7R2K - chains D and Y of the 24 polymer chains in the assembly; structure by electron microscopy, 3.30 A resolution.

[Chain D]
Molecule: 9-nt DNA strand
From: Escherichia coli
Sequence (9 nucleotides; numbered 42 to 50; the number before each row is that of its first residue):
    42 TACAAGGGA

[Chain Y]
Name: Cas8
From: Pyrococcus furiosus DSM 3638
Reference sequence: Q8U338 (Q8U338_PYRFU); aligned to UniProt positions 3-343 over residues 2-342 (the alignment contains insertions or deletions, so no single offset holds)
Sequence (341 residues; row label = number of the first residue in the row):
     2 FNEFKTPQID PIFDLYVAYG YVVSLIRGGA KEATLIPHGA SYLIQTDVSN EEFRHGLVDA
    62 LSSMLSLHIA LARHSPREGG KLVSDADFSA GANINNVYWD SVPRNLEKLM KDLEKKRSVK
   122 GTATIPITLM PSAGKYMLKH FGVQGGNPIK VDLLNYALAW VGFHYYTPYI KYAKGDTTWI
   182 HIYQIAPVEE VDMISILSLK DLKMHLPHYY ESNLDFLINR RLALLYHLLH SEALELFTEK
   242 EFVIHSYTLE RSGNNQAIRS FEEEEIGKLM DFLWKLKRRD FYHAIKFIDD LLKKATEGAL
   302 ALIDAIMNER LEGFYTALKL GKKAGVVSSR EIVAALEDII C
Unresolved in the structure: 74-81
Sequence notes: conflict Val24 (Glu25 in Q8U338), Ser64 (Glu65 in Q8U338), Leu110 (Val111 in Q8U338)

[Chain D / chain Y interface]
Pairs across the interface (18; chain D residue first):
  DA46(D) - Asn256(Y)  hydrogen bond to the phosphate
  DA46(D) - Arg260(Y)  hydrogen bond to the base
  DG47(D) - Asn255(Y)  hydrogen bond to the base
  DG47(D) - Asn256(Y)  sugar contact
  DG47(D) - Gln257(Y)  hydrogen bond to the base
  DG48(D) - Asn96(Y)  hydrogen bond to the base
  DG48(D) - Asn97(Y)  hydrogen bond to the base
  DG48(D) - Lys136(Y)  hydrogen bond to the base
  DG48(D) - Gln257(Y)  hydrogen bond to the base
  DG49(D) - Asn96(Y)  hydrogen bond to the sugar
  DG49(D) - Val98(Y)  sugar contact
  DG49(D) - Tyr99(Y)  hydrogen bond to the phosphate
  DG49(D) - Gly135(Y)  phosphate contact
  DG49(D) - Lys136(Y)  hydrogen bond to the phosphate
  DG49(D) - Asn148(Y)  hydrogen bond to the phosphate
  DA50(D) - Val98(Y)  sugar contact
  DA50(D) - Tyr99(Y)  hydrogen bond to the phosphate
  DA50(D) - Thr125(Y)  phosphate contact
Other interface residues (no listed pair), chain D (6 interface residues in all): DT42
Other interface residues (no listed pair), chain Y (17 interface residues in all): Ser102, Pro127, Ile128, Lys175, Ala258

[In short]
Chain D and chain Y form an interface of 6 and 17 residues respectively; the contacts include 13 hydrogen
bonds. Polar pairs include DA46(D)-Arg260(Y), DG47(D)-Asn255(Y) and DG47(D)-Gln257(Y).
Here chain D is a 9-nt DNA strand (Escherichia coli) and chain Y is Cas8 (Pyrococcus furiosus DSM 3638). Entry
7R2K (elongated Cascade complex from type I-A CRISPR-Cas system) was determined by electron microscopy.
